8XK9 - chains A and D of the 6 polymer chains in the assembly; structure by X-ray diffraction, 2.40 A resolution.

[Chain A (and D)]
Molecule: DNA polymerase I, thermostable
Source organism: Thermus aquaticus
Notes: EC 2.7.7.7; chain D of this document is another copy of the same molecule, construct and numbering; everything in this record applies to it too
UniProtKB: P19821 (DPO1_THEAQ); residue numbers follow UniProt; this construct covers 294-832
Sequence (539 residues; each row starts with the number of its first residue):
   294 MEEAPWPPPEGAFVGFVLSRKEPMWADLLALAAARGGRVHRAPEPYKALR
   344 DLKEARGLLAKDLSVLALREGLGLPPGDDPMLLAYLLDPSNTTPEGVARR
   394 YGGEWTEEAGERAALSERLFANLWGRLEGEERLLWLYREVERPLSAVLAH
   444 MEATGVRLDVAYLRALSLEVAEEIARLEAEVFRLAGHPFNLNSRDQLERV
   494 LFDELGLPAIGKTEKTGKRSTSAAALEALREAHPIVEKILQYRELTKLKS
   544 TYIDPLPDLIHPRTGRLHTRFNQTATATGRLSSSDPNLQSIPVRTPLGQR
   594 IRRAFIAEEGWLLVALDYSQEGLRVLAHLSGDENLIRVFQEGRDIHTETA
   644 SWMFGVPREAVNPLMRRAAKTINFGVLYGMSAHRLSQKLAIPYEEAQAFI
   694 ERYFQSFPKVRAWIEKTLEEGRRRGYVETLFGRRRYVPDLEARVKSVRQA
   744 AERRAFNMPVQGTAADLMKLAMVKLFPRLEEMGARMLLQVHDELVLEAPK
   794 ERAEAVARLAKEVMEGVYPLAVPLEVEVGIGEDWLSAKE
Not modelled in the structure: 294-295 (chain D: 294)
Sequence notes: conflict M294 (Leu in P19821), A518 (Val in P19821), S583 (Asn in P19821), E614 (Ile in P19821), G615 (Glu in P19821), N655 (Asp in P19821), K681 (Glu in P19821), Q742 (Glu in P19821), R747 (Met in P19821)
Metal / ion sites: Mg2+ site 1: D610, Y611, D785 (together with A1LWE); Mg2+ site 2: D610, D785 (together with A1LWE)
Ligand contacts: A1LWE ([[(2R,3R,4R,5R)-5-(2-azanyl-6-oxidanylidene-1H-purin-9-yl)-4-methoxy-3-oxidanyl-oxolan-2-yl]methoxy-oxidanyl-phosphoryl] phosphono hydrogen phosphate): R573, D610, Y611, S612, Q613, E614, G615, L616, H639, R659, R660, K663, T664, F667, Y671, N750, V753, D785

[How chain A and chain D interact]
Residue-residue contacts (27):
  G422(A) with Q633(D)
  E424(A) with L813(D); A814(D); V815(D); P816(D)
  R425(A) with P812(D); L813(D)
  W428(A) with G809(D); Y811(D), hydrogen bond (side chain-backbone); P812(D)
  E432(A) with G809(D)
  Q633(A) with G422(D)
  F724(A) with P812(D), hydrophobic
  R771(A) with R771(D)
  E774(A) with E774(D)
  G809(A) with W428(D); E432(D)
  Y811(A) with W428(D), hydrogen bond (backbone-side chain); Y811(D), hydrogen bond
  P812(A) with R425(D); W428(D); F724(D), hydrophobic
  L813(A) with E424(D); R425(D)
  A814(A) with E424(D)
  V815(A) with E424(D)
  P816(A) with E424(D)
Interface residues without a listed pair, chain A (17 interface residues in all): V810
Interface residues without a listed pair, chain D (17 interface residues in all): V810

[In short]
The chain A/chain D interface involves 17 residues from each chain, with 3 hydrogen bonds. Polar pairs include
W428(A)-Y811(D) and Y811(A)-Y811(D). Bound to chain A: compound A1LWE. The Mg2+ site 1 is built by D610(A),
Y611(A) and D785(A).
Chain A and chain D are both DNA polymerase I, thermostable (Thermus aquaticus); the structure, ternary
complex of DNA polymerase SFM4-3 recognizing C2 methyoxy nucleotide, was determined by X-ray diffraction (same
publication as 8XJR and 8XK7).
